8UY0 - chains A and X of the 5 polymer chains in the assembly; structure by electron microscopy, 3.20 A resolution.

Chain A:
Molecule: consOR2
Organism: synthetic construct
Sequence (321 residues; each row starts with the number of its first residue; numbers below 1 keep their minus sign (Asp-10 is residue -10)):
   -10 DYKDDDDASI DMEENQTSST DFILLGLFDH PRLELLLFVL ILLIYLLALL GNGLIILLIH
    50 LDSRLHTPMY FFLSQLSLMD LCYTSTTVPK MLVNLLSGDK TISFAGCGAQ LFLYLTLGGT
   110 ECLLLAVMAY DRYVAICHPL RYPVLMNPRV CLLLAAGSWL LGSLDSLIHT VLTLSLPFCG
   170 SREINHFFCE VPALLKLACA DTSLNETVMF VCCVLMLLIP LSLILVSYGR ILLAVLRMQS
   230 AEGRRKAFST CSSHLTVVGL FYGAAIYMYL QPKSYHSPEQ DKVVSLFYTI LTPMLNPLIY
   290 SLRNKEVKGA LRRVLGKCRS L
Disordered / not traced: -10 to 7, 228-230, 306-310
Cystine bridges: Cys96-Cys178, Cys168-Cys188
Small-molecule neighbours: S-carvone (0WU; (5S)-2-methyl-5-(prop-1-en-2-yl)cyclohex-2-en-1-one): Tyr72, Tyr103, Leu104, Gly107, Gly108, Cys111, Asp154, Met198, Cys201, Cys202, Phe250, Tyr258, Tyr277
What the authors report for this chain:
  - mutagenesis - E179A, Y258A: decreased signaling in response to S-carvone

Chain X:
Molecule: miniGs399
Organism: Homo sapiens
Reference sequence: A0A804HIH4 (A0A804HIH4_HUMAN); residues 204-394 here correspond to UniProt positions 95-285 (UniProt number = residue number - 109)
Sequence (261 residues; numbered -7 to 394; 141 numbers in that range are skipped by the numbering (no residue carries them; nothing is unmodelled there); the number before each row is that of its first residue; numbers below 1 keep their minus sign (Gly-7 is residue -7)):
    -7 GGSLEVLFQG PSGNSKTEDQ RNEEKAQREA NKKIEKQLQK DKQVYRATHR LLLLGADNSG
    53 KSTIVKQMR
   193 ILHGGSGGSG GTSGIFETKF QVDKVNFHMF DVGGQRDERR KWIQCFNDVT AIIFVVDSSD
   253 Y
   264 NRLQEALNLF KSIWNNRWLR TISVILFLNK QDLLAEKVLA GKSKIEDYFP EFARYTTPED
   324 ATPEPGEDPR VTRAKYFIRD EFLRISTASG DGRHYCYPHF TCAVDTENAR RIFNDCRDII
   384 QRMHLRQYEL L
Disordered / not traced: -7 to 13, 193-205, 304-305, 322-327, 353-355
Construct notes: expression tag (-7 to 61, 193-203); conflict Asp249 (Ala140 in A0A804HIH4), Asp252 (Ser143 in A0A804HIH4), Ala372 (Ile263 in A0A804HIH4), Ile375 (Val266 in A0A804HIH4)

Interface between chain A and chain X:
Contacting residue pairs - 26 pairs, chain A then chain X:
  Met58(A) with Tyr391(X), hydrophobic
  Asp120(A) with Tyr391(X)
  Arg121(A) with Tyr391(X)
  Ala124(A) with His387(X), hydrogen bond (backbone-side chain); Tyr391(X)
  Ile125(A) with Gln384(X); Leu393(X), hydrophobic
  Cys126(A) with Arg380(X)
  Pro128(A) with Arg380(X); Ile383(X); Gln384(X); His387(X)
  Leu129(A) with His41(X); Phe376(X), hydrophobic; Arg380(X); Ile383(X), hydrophobic
  Tyr131(A) with His387(X); Tyr391(X)
  Pro137(A) with Gln35(X)
  Ile220(A) with Leu393(X), hydrophobic
  Met227(A) with Arg385(X)
  Gly232(A) with Leu393(X)
  Lys235(A) with Glu392(X), hydrogen bond (side chain-backbone)
  Ala236(A) with Leu393(X), hydrogen bond (backbone-backbone)
  Thr239(A) with Glu392(X)
  Asn293(A) with Glu392(X)
Other interface residues (no listed pair), chain A (23 interface residues in all): Arg130, Pro132, Ala223, Val224, Cys240, Lys294
Other interface residues (no listed pair), chain X (18 interface residues in all): Arg38, Lys216, Val217, Cys379, Asp381, Leu388, Leu394

In short:
23 residues of chain A and 18 residues of chain X are in contact, with 3 hydrogen bonds. Polar pairs include
Ala124(A)-His387(X), Lys235(A)-Glu392(X) and Ala236(A)-Leu393(X). Bound to chain A: S-carvone. From the paper:
E179A and Y258A of chain A reduce signaling in response to S-carvone.
Here chain A is consOR2 (synthetic construct) and chain X is miniGs399 (Homo sapiens). Entry 8UY0 (Consensus
olfactory receptor consOR2 bound to S-carvone and in complex with mini-Gs trimeric protein) was determined by
electron microscopy (same publication as 8UXV and 8UXY).
